Entry 6HE8 (electron microscopy, 6.86 A resolution (low resolution: residue-level contacts below are approximate; hydrogen-bond / salt-bridge calls are withheld)); this record covers chains 3 and l of the 34 polymer chains in the assembly.

# Chain 3 (and l)
Name: Proteasome subunit beta
From: Archaeoglobus fulgidus (strain ATCC 49558 / VC-16 / DSM 4304 / JCM 9628 / NBRC 100126)
Notes: EC 3.4.25.1; engineered mutation(s): 0; chain l of this document is another copy of the same molecule, construct and numbering; everything in this record applies to it too
UniProtKB: Q9P996 (PSB_ARCFU); residue numbers follow UniProt; this construct covers 12-213
Sequence (202 residues; numbered 12 to 213; the number before each row is that of its first residue):
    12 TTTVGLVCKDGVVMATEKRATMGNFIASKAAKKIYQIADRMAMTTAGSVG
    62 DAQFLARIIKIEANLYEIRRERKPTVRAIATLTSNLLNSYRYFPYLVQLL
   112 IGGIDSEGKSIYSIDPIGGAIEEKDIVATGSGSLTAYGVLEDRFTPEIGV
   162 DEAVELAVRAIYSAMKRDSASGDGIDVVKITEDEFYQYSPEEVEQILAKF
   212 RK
UniProt features mapped onto this chain:
  - active site: Thr12 (Nucleophile)

# Chain 3 / chain l interface
Pairs across the interface - 25 pairs, chain 3 then chain l:
  Ile37(3) - Arg178(l)
  Lys40(3) - Arg178(l)
  Lys177(3) - Arg30(l)
  Lys177(3) - Asp184(l)
  Arg178(3) - Arg30(l)
  Asp179(3) - Arg30(l)
  Asp179(3) - Ser180(l)
  Asp179(3) - Asp184(l)
  Ser180(3) - Arg30(l)
  Ser180(3) - Met176(l)
  Ser180(3) - Asp179(l)
  Ser180(3) - Ser180(l)
  Ser180(3) - Gly183(l)
  Ser180(3) - Asp184(l)
  Ser182(3) - Lys177(l)
  Ser182(3) - Asp179(l)
  Ser182(3) - Ser180(l)
  Glu205(3) - Lys213(l)
  Leu208(3) - Lys213(l)
  Ala209(3) - Lys213(l)
  Arg212(3) - Asp184(l)
  Arg212(3) - Lys213(l)
  Lys213(3) - Ala209(l)
  Lys213(3) - Arg212(l)
  Lys213(3) - Lys213(l)
Interface residues without a listed pair, chain 3 (16 interface residues in all): Asn35, Phe36, Ala181, Asp184

# In short
The interface between chain 3 and chain l involves 16 residues on one side and 11 on the other. UniProt lists
active-site residue Thr12(3) on chain 3.
Both chains are Proteasome subunit beta (Archaeoglobus fulgidus (strain ATCC 49558 / VC-16 / DSM 4304 / JCM
9628 / NBRC 100126)). Entry 6HE8 (PAN-proteasome in state 1) was determined by electron microscopy (same
publication as 6HE5, 6HE7, 6HE9, 6HEA, 6HEC and 6HED).
